2FM2 - chains A and C of the 4 polymer chains in the assembly; structure by X-ray diffraction, 2.70 A resolution.

== Chain A (and C) ==
Protein: NS3 protease/helicase
Organism: Hepatitis C virus
Notes: fragment: protease domain; chain C of this document is another copy of the same molecule, construct and numbering; everything in this record applies to it too
Sequence (200 residues; row label = number of the first residue in the row; numbers below 1 keep their minus sign (Met-10 is residue -10)):
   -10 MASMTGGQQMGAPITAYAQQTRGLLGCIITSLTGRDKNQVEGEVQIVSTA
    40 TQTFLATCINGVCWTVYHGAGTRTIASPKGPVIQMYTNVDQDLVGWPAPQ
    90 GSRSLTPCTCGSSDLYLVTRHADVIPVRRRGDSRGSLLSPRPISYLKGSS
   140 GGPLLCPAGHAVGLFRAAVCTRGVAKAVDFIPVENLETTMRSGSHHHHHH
Unresolved in the structure: -10 to 0, 182-189 (chain C: -10 to 28, 180-189)
Sequence notes: expression tag (-10 to 0, 184-189); cloning artifact (182-183)
Covalently attached groups: beta-mercaptoethanol (BME) linked to Cys16; compound 3BC linked to Ser139
Metal / ion sites: Zn2+: Cys97, Cys99, Cys145
Ligand contacts: 3BC (tert-butyl [(1S)-1-({(1R,2S,5S)-2-[(3S,10S)-3-(cyclopropylmethyl)-12-methyl-4,5,8,11-tetraoxo-10-phenyl-2,6,9,12-tetraazatridecan-1 -oyl]-6,6-dimethyl-3-azabicyclo[3.1.0]hex-3-yl}carbonyl)-2,2-dimethylpropyl]carbamate): Thr40, Gln41, Thr42, Phe43, Val55, His57, Arg109, Arg123, Ile132, Leu135, Lys136, Gly137, Ser138, Phe154, Arg155, Ala156, Ala157, Val158, Cys159, Asp168
From the paper describing this entry:
  - binding site for 3BC: Arg109, Ala156
  - specificity-determining residues: Arg109
  - mutagenesis - R109K (6-fold), R109K/A156T, A156T (19-fold): decreased binding to 3BC
  - mutagenesis - A156T (5-fold): decreased binding to substrate
  - mutagenesis - A156T, D168V: decreased binding to BILN 2061
  - mutagenesis - A156T (Kd 13 uM): decreased binding to VX-950
  - mutagenesis - A156T: decreased binding to SCH 503034
  - mutagenesis - R109K/A156T, A156T: decreased growth
  - mutagenesis - R109K: unchanged growth
  - mutagenesis - A156T: decreased catalytic activity on NS4B-5A substrate
  - mutagenesis - R109K: unchanged catalytic activity on NS4B-5A substrate
  - mutagenesis - R109K: unchanged binding to BILN 2061
  - mutagenesis - D168V: unchanged binding to 3BC
  - mutagenesis - A156T/G162R: increased growth
  - mutagenesis - S138A/S139A: abolished catalytic activity
  - mutagenesis - R109K, A156T: unchanged signaling

== Interface between chain A and chain C ==
Contacting residue pairs (18):
  Ala1(A) - Tyr105(C)
  Ala1(A) - Val113(C)  hydrophobic
  Pro2(A) - Tyr105(C)
  Pro2(A) - Cys145(C)
  Pro2(A) - Pro146(C)
  Pro2(A) - Gly148(C)
  Ile3(A) - Pro146(C)  hydrogen bond (backbone-backbone)
  Ile3(A) - Ala147(C)
  Ile3(A) - Gly148(C)
  Tyr105(A) - Pro146(C)
  Tyr105(A) - Ala147(C)  hydrophobic
  Val113(A) - Ala147(C)  hydrophobic
  Val113(A) - His149(C)  hydrogen bond (backbone-side chain)
  Pro115(A) - Thr98(C)
  Pro115(A) - Cys99(C)  hydrophobic
  Leu127(A) - Thr98(C)
  Leu127(A) - Cys99(C)  hydrophobic
  Ser128(A) - Thr98(C)  hydrogen bond
Also at the interface, not in a pair above, chain A (10 interface residues in all): Thr4, Arg130
Also at the interface, not in a pair above, chain C (11 interface residues in all): Thr95, Leu144

== In short ==
The interface between chain A and chain C involves 10 residues on one side and 11 on the other, with 3
hydrogen bonds. Polar contacts include Val113(A)-His149(C), Ser128(A)-Thr98(C) and Ile3(A)-Pro146(C). The
paper reports a binding site for 3BC at Arg109(A) and Ala156(A); R109K, R109K/A156T and A156T of chain A
reduce binding to 3BC; 6 substitutions were tested in all.
Chain A and chain C are both NS3 protease/helicase (Hepatitis C virus); the structure, HCV NS3-4A protease
domain complexed with a ketoamide inhibitor, SCH446211, was determined by X-ray diffraction.
